Entry 1V9O (X-ray diffraction, 2.00 A resolution); this record covers chains A and C of the 3 polymer chains in the assembly.

== Chain A (and C) ==
Protein: Nitrogen regulatory protein pii
Organism: Thermus thermophilus
Notes: chain C of this document is another copy of the same molecule, construct and numbering; everything in this record applies to it too
Reference sequence: P83820 (P83820_THETH); numbering as in UniProt (aligned over 1-116)
Chain sequence (116 residues; each row starts with the number of its first residue):
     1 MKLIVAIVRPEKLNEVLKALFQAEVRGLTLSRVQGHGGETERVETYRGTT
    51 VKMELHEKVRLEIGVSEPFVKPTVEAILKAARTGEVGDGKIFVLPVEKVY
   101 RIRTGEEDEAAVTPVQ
Disordered / not traced: 41-53, 111-116 (chain C: 37-54, 109-116)
Residues lining bound ligands:
  - ADP (adenosine-5'-diphosphate), molecule 1: Ile7, Gly35, His36, Gly37, Gly38, Lys58, Glu85, Val86, Gly87, Asp88, Gly89, Lys90, Phe92
  - ADP, molecule 2: Gly27, Leu28, Thr29, Glu62, Ile63, Gly64, Arg101, Arg103

== How chain A and chain C interact ==
Contacting residue pairs (49; chain A residue first):
  Leu3(A) with Leu94(C), hydrophobic
  Phe21(A) with His36(C)
  Arg26(A) with His36(C), hydrogen bond (backbone-side chain)
  Gly27(A) with His36(C)
  Leu28(A) with Gly35(C); His36(C), hydrogen bond (backbone-backbone)
  Thr29(A) with Ile7(C); Val33(C); Gln34(C)
  Leu30(A) with Val33(C); Gln34(C), hydrogen bond (backbone-backbone); Leu55(C), hydrophobic
  Ser31(A) with Val33(C)
  Arg32(A) with Gln34(C)
  Arg60(A) with Arg60(C)
  Glu62(A) with Arg60(C), salt bridge
  Gly64(A) with Phe92(C)
  Pro95(A) with Leu94(C); Pro95(C)
  Val96(A) with Val93(C); Leu94(C), hydrophobic
  Glu97(A) with Lys2(C), salt bridge; Val93(C), hydrogen bond (backbone-backbone)
  Lys98(A) with Lys71(C); Ile91(C); Phe92(C); Val93(C), hydrogen bond (backbone-backbone)
  Val99(A) with Ile91(C); Phe92(C), hydrophobic
  Tyr100(A) with Lys71(C), hydrogen bond; Val74(C), hydrophobic; Lys90(C); Ile91(C), hydrogen bond (backbone-backbone)
  Arg101(A) with Gly89(C); Lys90(C)
  Ile102(A) with Ile7(C); Val8(C), hydrophobic; Leu78(C), hydrophobic; Ala81(C); Arg82(C); Asp88(C); Gly89(C), hydrogen bond (backbone-backbone); Lys90(C); Ile91(C), hydrophobic
  Arg103(A) with Arg82(C), hydrogen bond (backbone-side chain); Gly84(C); Glu85(C); Val86(C); Asp88(C)
Interface residues without a listed pair, chain A (22 interface residues in all): Leu17
Interface residues without a listed pair, chain C (28 interface residues in all): Val5, Arg32, Ile77

== In short ==
The interface between chain A and chain C involves 22 residues on one side and 28 on the other; the contacts
include 9 hydrogen bonds and 2 salt bridges. Polar contacts include Glu62(A)-Arg60(C), Glu97(A)-Lys2(C) and
Arg26(A)-His36(C). Bound to chain A: ADP.
Both chains are Nitrogen regulatory protein pii (Thermus thermophilus). Entry 1V9O (Crystal structure of
TT1020 from Thermus thermophilus HB8) was determined by X-ray diffraction, deposited together with 1VFJ, 1V3R,
1V3S and 1UFL.
